PDB entry 8GSV | X-ray diffraction, 2.20 A resolution | chains A and K of the 24 polymer chains in the assembly

# Chain A (and K)
Protein: Bcl-2 homologous antagonist/killer
Source organism: Homo sapiens
Notes: chain K of this document is another copy of the same molecule, construct and numbering; everything in this record applies to it too
Reference sequence: Q16611 (BAK_HUMAN); residues 23-185 here = UniProt positions 23-185
Chain sequence (166 residues; numbered 20 to 185; the number before each row is that of its first residue):
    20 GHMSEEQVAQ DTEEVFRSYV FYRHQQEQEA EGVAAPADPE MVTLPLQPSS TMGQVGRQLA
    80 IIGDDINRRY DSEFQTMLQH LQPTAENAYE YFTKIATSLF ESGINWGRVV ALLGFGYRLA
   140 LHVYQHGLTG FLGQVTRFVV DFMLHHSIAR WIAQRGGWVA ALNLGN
Not modelled in the structure: 20-21, 50-55, 183-185
Sequence notes: expression tag (20-22); engineered mutation Ser166 (Cys in Q16611)
Swiss-Prot annotation at these positions:
  - motif: Val74 to Arg88 (BH3), Ser117 to Tyr136 (BH1), Arg169 to Gly184 (BH2)
  - binding site (Zn(2+)): Asp160, His164
  - mutagenesis: His164 (H164A: Strongly reduced zinc binding and homodimerization)
From the paper describing this entry:
  - conformationally variable residues (helix shift, side-chain flip): Arg42, Glu46, Asp84 to Arg88, Tyr89 to Leu100, Arg137

# How chain A and chain K interact
Residue-residue contacts (19; chain A residue first):
  Phe119(A) - Arg174(K)
  Glu120(A) - Arg174(K)  hydrogen bond (backbone-side chain)
  Gly122(A) - Ile123(K)
  Gly122(A) - Trp170(K)
  Ile123(A) - Gly122(K)
  Ile123(A) - Ile123(K)  hydrogen bond (backbone-backbone)
  Ile123(A) - Trp170(K)
  Ile123(A) - Arg174(K)
  Asn124(A) - Ser121(K)
  Ser166(A) - Arg169(K)
  Ser166(A) - Gln173(K)  hydrogen bond
  Arg169(A) - Arg169(K)
  Trp170(A) - Ser121(K)
  Trp170(A) - Gly122(K)
  Trp170(A) - Ile123(K)
  Gln173(A) - Ser166(K)  hydrogen bond
  Gln173(A) - Arg169(K)
  Arg174(A) - Phe119(K)  hydrogen bond (side chain-backbone)
  Arg174(A) - Glu120(K)  hydrogen bond (side chain-backbone)
Also at the interface, not in a pair above, chain A (12 interface residues in all): Ser121, Trp125
Also at the interface, not in a pair above, chain K (12 interface residues in all): Asn124, Trp125

# In short
Chain A and chain K each contribute 12 residues to their interface, with 6 hydrogen bonds. Polar pairs include
Glu120(A)-Arg174(K), Ser166(A)-Gln173(K) and Arg174(A)-Phe119(K). From UniProt: Zn2+-binding residues
Asp160(A) and His164(A) and one mutagenesis site on chain A. The paper reports conformational variability at
Arg42(A), Glu46(A) and Asp84(A) among others.
Both chains are Bcl-2 homologous antagonist/killer (Homo sapiens). Entry 8GSV (Crystal structure of human BAK
in complex with the Pxt1 BH3 domain) was determined by X-ray diffraction.
